PDB entry 6GW6 | X-ray diffraction, 2.21 A resolution | chains B and C of the 6 polymer chains in the assembly

Chain B (and C):
Molecule: Xre antitoxin
Organism: Pseudomonas putida KT2440
Notes: chain C of this document is another copy of the same molecule, construct and numbering; everything in this record applies to it too
UniProt: A0A179RFM7 (A0A179RFM7_PSEPU); residue numbers follow UniProt; this construct covers 1-149
Sequence (149 residues; each row starts with the number of its first residue):
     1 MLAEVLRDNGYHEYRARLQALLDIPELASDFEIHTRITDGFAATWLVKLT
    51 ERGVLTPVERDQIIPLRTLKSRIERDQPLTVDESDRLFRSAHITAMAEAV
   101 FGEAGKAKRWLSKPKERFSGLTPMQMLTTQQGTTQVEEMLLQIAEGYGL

How chain B and chain C interact:
Contacting residue pairs - 51 pairs, chain B then chain C:
  Met1(B) - Glu138(C)
  Asp30(B) - Gln131(C)
  Phe31(B) - Phe118(C)
  Phe31(B) - Ser119(C)
  Phe31(B) - Met126(C)  hydrophobic
  Phe31(B) - Gln135(C)
  Ile33(B) - Gln131(C)
  His34(B) - Met126(C)
  His34(B) - Thr128(C)
  His34(B) - Thr129(C)  hydrogen bond
  His34(B) - Gly132(C)
  Ile37(B) - Thr129(C)
  Thr38(B) - Thr129(C)
  Val81(B) - Thr128(C)
  Asp82(B) - Arg86(C)  salt bridge
  Asp85(B) - Arg89(C)  salt bridge
  Asp85(B) - Thr128(C)
  Asp85(B) - Thr129(C)
  Asp85(B) - Gln130(C)  hydrogen bond (side chain-backbone)
  Arg86(B) - Asp82(C)  salt bridge
  Phe88(B) - Gln130(C)
  Phe88(B) - Gln131(C)
  Arg89(B) - Asp85(C)  salt bridge
  Arg89(B) - Arg89(C)
  Arg89(B) - Gln130(C)
  Arg117(B) - Phe31(C)
  Phe118(B) - Phe31(C)
  Ser119(B) - Phe31(C)
  Leu121(B) - Phe31(C)  hydrophobic
  Met126(B) - Phe31(C)  hydrophobic
  Met126(B) - His34(C)
  Thr128(B) - His34(C)
  Thr128(B) - Thr38(C)
  Thr129(B) - His34(C)  hydrogen bond
  Thr129(B) - Ile37(C)
  Thr129(B) - Asp85(C)
  Gln130(B) - Asp85(C)  hydrogen bond (backbone-side chain)
  Gln130(B) - Arg89(C)
  Gln130(B) - Thr133(C)  hydrogen bond
  Gln131(B) - Met1(C)
  Gln131(B) - Asp30(C)  hydrogen bond (side chain-backbone)
  Gln131(B) - Ile33(C)
  Gln131(B) - His34(C)
  Gln131(B) - Phe88(C)
  Gly132(B) - His34(C)
  Thr133(B) - Gln130(C)
  Gln135(B) - Asp30(C)  hydrogen bond (side chain-backbone)
  Gln135(B) - Phe31(C)  hydrogen bond (side chain-backbone)
  Gln135(B) - His34(C)
  Glu137(B) - Gln130(C)  hydrogen bond
  Glu138(B) - Leu2(C)
Also at the interface, not in a pair above, chain C (30 interface residues in all): Ala3, Val81, His92, Arg117, Leu121, Gln125

In short:
27 residues of chain B and 30 residues of chain C are in contact, with 9 hydrogen bonds and 4 salt bridges.
Polar pairs include Asp82(B)-Arg86(C), Asp85(B)-Arg89(C) and His34(B)-Thr129(C).
Chain B and chain C are both Xre antitoxin (Pseudomonas putida KT2440); the structure, Structure of the
Pseudomonas putida RES-Xre toxin-antitoxin complex, was determined by X-ray diffraction.
